5VHF - chains C and D of the 19 polymer chains in the assembly; structure by electron microscopy, 5.70 A resolution (low resolution: residue-level contacts below are approximate; hydrogen-bond / salt-bridge calls are withheld).

# Chain C
Protein: 26S proteasome regulatory subunit 8
From: Homo sapiens
Reference sequence: P62195 (PRS8_HUMAN); numbering as in UniProt (aligned over 11-395)
Sequence (385 residues; row label = number of the first residue in the row):
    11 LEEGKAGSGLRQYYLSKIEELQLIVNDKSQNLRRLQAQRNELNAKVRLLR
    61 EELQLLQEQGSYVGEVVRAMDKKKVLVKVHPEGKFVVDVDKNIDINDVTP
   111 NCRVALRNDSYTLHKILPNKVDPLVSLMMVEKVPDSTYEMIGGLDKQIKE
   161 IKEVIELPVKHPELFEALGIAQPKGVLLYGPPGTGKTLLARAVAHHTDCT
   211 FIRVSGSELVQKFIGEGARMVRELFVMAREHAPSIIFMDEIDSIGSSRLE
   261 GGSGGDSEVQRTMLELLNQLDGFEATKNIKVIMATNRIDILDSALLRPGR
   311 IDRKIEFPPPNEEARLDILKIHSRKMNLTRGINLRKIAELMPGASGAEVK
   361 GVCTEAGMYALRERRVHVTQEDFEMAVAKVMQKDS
Disordered / not traced: 129-153, 216-228, 254-257, 395
UniProt features mapped onto this chain:
  - binding site (ATP): Gly190 to Thr197
  - modified residue: Ser120 (Phosphoserine), Lys222 (N6-acetyllysine)
  - natural variant: Arg60 (R60Q: In a colorectal cancer sample)

# Chain D
Protein: 26S proteasome regulatory subunit 6B
From: Homo sapiens
Reference sequence: P43686 (PRS6B_HUMAN); numbering as in UniProt (aligned over 39-406)
Sequence (368 residues; row label = number of the first residue in the row):
    39 DLYSRYKKLQQELEFLEVQEEYIKDEQKNLKKEFLHAQEEVKRIQSIPLV
    89 IGQFLEAVDQNTAIVGSTTGSNYYVRILSTIDRELLKPNASVALHKHSNA
   139 LVDVLPPEADSSIMMLTSDQKPDVMYADIGGMDIQKQEVREAVELPLTHF
   189 ELYKQIGIDPPRGVLMYGPPGCGKTMLAKAVAHHTTAAFIRVVGSEFVQK
   239 YLGEGPRMVRDVFRLAKENAPAIIFIDEIDAIATKRFDAQTGADREVQRI
   289 LLELLNQMDGFDQNVNVKVIMATNRADTLDPALLRPGRLDRKIEFPLPDR
   339 RQKRLIFSTITSKMNLSEEVDLEDYVARPDKISGADINSICQESGMLAVR
   389 ENRYIVLAKDFEKAYKTV
Disordered / not traced: 146-169
UniProt features mapped onto this chain:
  - binding site (ATP): Gly206 to Thr213
  - modified residue (N6-acetyllysine): Lys397, Lys401

# Interface between chain C and chain D
Pairs across the interface (56; chain C residue first):
  Arg21(C) with Tyr44(D)
  Gln22(C) with Arg43(D)
  Leu25(C) with Tyr44(D); Leu47(D)
  Ile28(C) with Leu51(D)
  Glu29(C) with Leu47(D)
  Gln32(C) with Leu51(D); Leu54(D)
  Val35(C) with Leu54(D); Glu58(D)
  Asn36(C) with Leu54(D)
  Leu42(C) with Ile61(D); Gln65(D)
  Gln46(C) with Ile61(D); Glu64(D); Gln65(D); Leu68(D)
  Leu52(C) with Phe72(D)
  Asn53(C) with Leu68(D); Glu71(D); Phe72(D); Ala75(D)
  Lys55(C) with Ser117(D)
  Leu63(C) with Ile82(D)
  Leu66(C) with His135(D); Ser136(D); Ala138(D)
  Gln69(C) with Lys134(D); His135(D); Asn137(D)
  Gly70(C) with Val113(D); Asn137(D)
  Ser71(C) with Tyr111(D); Tyr112(D)
  Tyr72(C) with Asn110(D); Tyr111(D); Tyr112(D)
  Val73(C) with Asn110(D); Tyr111(D); Tyr112(D)
  His90(C) with Ser109(D)
  Ala115(C) with Tyr112(D)
  Lys125(C) with Val96(D); Asp97(D); Tyr112(D)
  Leu127(C) with Val96(D); Ile102(D)
  Pro128(C) with Val96(D)
  Arg229(C) with Phe275(D)
  Met230(C) with Arg283(D)
  Glu250(C) with Pro319(D)
  Thr364(C) with Asp197(D)
  Leu371(C) with Leu183(D); Leu190(D); Ile194(D)
  Arg374(C) with His187(D)
Other interface residues (no listed pair), chain C (41 interface residues in all): Ser18, Ser39, Arg43, Asn50, Val56, Leu59, Gln67, His124, Met368, Arg372
Other interface residues (no listed pair), chain D (45 interface residues in all): Leu40, Tyr41, Glu50, Lys62, Val79, Thr107, Gly108, Leu116, Glu179

# Overview
41 residues of chain C and 45 residues of chain D are in contact. UniProt lists 8 ATP-binding residues on
chain C; 8 ATP-binding residues on chain D.
Here chain C is 26S proteasome regulatory subunit 8 and chain D is 26S proteasome regulatory subunit 6B, both
from Homo sapiens. Entry 5VHF (Conformational Landscape of the p28-Bound Human Proteasome Regulatory Particle)
was determined by electron microscopy together with 5VGZ, 5VHH, 5VHI, 5VHJ, 5VHM, 5VHN and 5 further entries
from the same study.
